7PKV - chain A; structure by X-ray diffraction, 1.68 A resolution.

[Chain A]
Molecule: Palmitoleoyl-protein carboxylesterase NOTUM
Organism: Homo sapiens
Notes: EC 3.1.1.98
UniProt: Q6P988 (NOTUM_HUMAN); residues 81-451 here = UniProt positions 81-451
Sequence (383 residues; each row starts with the number of its first residue):
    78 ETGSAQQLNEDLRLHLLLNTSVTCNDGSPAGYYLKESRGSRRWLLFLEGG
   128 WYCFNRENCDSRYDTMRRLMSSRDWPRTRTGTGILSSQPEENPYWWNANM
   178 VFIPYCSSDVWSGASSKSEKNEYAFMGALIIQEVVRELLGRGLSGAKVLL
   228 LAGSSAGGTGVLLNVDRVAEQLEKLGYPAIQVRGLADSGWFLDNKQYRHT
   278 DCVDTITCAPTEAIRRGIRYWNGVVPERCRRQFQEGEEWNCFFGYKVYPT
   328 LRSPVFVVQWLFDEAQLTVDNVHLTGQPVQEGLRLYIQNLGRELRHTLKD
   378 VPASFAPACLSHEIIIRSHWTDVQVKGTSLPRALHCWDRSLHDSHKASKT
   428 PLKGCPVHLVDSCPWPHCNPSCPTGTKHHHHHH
Not modelled in the structure: 78-86, 277-286, 351-354, 420-426, 453-460
Disulfide bonds: Cys-101/Cys-183, Cys-130/Cys-136, Cys-306/Cys-318, Cys-386/Cys-449, Cys-413/Cys-432, Cys-440/Cys-445
Glycans and other covalent adducts: N-acetylglucosamine (NAG) linked to Asn-96
Sequence notes: cloning artifact (78-80); engineered mutation Ser-330 (Cys in Q6P988); expression tag (452-460)
Ligand contacts: 63Z ([1-[4-chloranyl-3-(trifluoromethyl)phenyl]-1,2,3-triazol-4-yl]methanol): Gly-127, Trp-128, Tyr-129, Val-187, Ser-232, Ala-233, Thr-236, Phe-268, Pro-287, Ile-291, Phe-319, Phe-320, Ala-342, Val-346, His-389
Curated features (UniProtKB/Swiss-Prot):
  - active site (Charge relay system): Ser-232, Asp-340, His-389
  - modified residue: Ser-81 (Phosphoserine)
  - glycosylation: Asn-96 (N-linked (GlcNAc...) asparagine)
  - mutagenesis: Ser-232 (S232A: Abolishes enzyme activity. Unable to mediate serine depalmitoleoylation of WNT proteins)

[Summary]
Ligands of chain A: compound 63Z. Covalently linked N-acetylglucosamine: at Asn-96. UniProt lists 3
active-site residues and one mutagenesis site.
Chain A is Palmitoleoyl-protein carboxylesterase NOTUM (Homo sapiens); the structure, Notum_Inhibitor
ARUK3000223, was determined by X-ray diffraction (same publication as 7PJR and 7PK3).
